PDB entry 1B1J | X-ray diffraction, 2.00 A resolution | chain A

== Chain A ==
Molecule: Hydrolase angiogenin
Organism: Homo sapiens
Notes: engineered mutation(s): H13A
UniProtKB: P03950 (ANGI_HUMAN); numbering as in UniProt (aligned over 1-123)
Sequence (123 residues; each row starts with the number of its first residue):
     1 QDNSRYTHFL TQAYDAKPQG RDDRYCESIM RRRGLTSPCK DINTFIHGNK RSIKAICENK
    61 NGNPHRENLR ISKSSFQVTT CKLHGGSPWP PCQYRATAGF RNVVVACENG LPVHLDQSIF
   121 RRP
Disulfide bonds: Cys26-Cys81, Cys39-Cys92, Cys57-Cys107

== Summary ==
Chain A is Hydrolase angiogenin (Homo sapiens); the structure, Crystal structure of human angiogenin variant
H13A, was determined by X-ray diffraction (same publication as 1B1E, 1B1I and 2ANG).
